Entry 6XNS (X-ray diffraction, 3.19 A resolution); this record covers chains A and B of the 3 polymer chains in the assembly.

# Chain A (and B)
Molecule: C3_crown-05
From: synthetic construct
Notes: chain B of this document is another copy of the same molecule, construct and numbering; everything in this record applies to it too
Sequence (340 residues; row label = number of the first residue in the row; numbers below 1 keep their minus sign (Met-1 is residue -1)):
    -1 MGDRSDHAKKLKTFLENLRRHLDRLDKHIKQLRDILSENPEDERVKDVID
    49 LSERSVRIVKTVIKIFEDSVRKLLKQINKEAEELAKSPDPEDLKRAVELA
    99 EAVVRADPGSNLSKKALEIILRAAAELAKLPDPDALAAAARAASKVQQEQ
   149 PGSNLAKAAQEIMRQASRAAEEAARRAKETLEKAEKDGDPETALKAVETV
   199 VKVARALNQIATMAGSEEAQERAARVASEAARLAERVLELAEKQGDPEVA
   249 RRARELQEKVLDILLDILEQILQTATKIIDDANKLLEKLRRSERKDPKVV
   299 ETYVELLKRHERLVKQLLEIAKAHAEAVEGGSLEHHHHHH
Not modelled in the structure: -1 to 0, 242-244, 331-338 (chain B: -1, 149, 334-338)

# How chain A and chain B interact
Residue-residue contacts (39; chain A residue first):
  Glu256(A) with Arg2(B)
  Asp260(A) with Asp1(B); Arg2(B); His5(B)
  Leu263(A) with His5(B); Lys8(B); Leu9(B), hydrophobic; Phe64(B), hydrophobic
  Leu266(A) with Phe12(B), hydrophobic; Phe64(B), hydrophobic
  Leu270(A) with Asn15(B); Leu16(B), hydrophobic
  Ala273(A) with His19(B)
  Thr274(A) with His19(B), hydrogen bond; Arg22(B)
  Ile277(A) with Arg22(B)
  Asp278(A) with Arg22(B), salt bridge
  Asn281(A) with His26(B), hydrogen bond
  Leu284(A) with Gln29(B); Leu30(B), hydrophobic; Ile33(B), hydrophobic
  Arg288(A) with Ile33(B)
  Tyr301(A) with His26(B), hydrogen bond; Leu30(B)
  Leu305(A) with His26(B); Val46(B), hydrophobic; Ser50(B)
  His308(A) with His19(B), hydrogen bond; Leu23(B); Ser53(B), hydrogen bond
  Val312(A) with Ile56(B), hydrophobic
  Leu316(A) with Ile63(B), hydrophobic
  Ala319(A) with Ile63(B)
  His322(A) with Ser67(B), hydrogen bond
  Ala323(A) with Ile63(B), hydrophobic
  Val326(A) with Ser67(B); Leu71(B), hydrophobic; Gln74(B)
  Ser330(A) with Gln74(B)
Interface residues without a listed pair, chain A (27 interface residues in all): Glu267, Glu285, Glu309, Lys320, Gly329
Interface residues without a listed pair, chain B (28 interface residues in all): Val57, Thr59, Val60, Lys70

# Summary
27 residues of chain A and 28 residues of chain B are in contact; the contacts include 6 hydrogen bonds and 1
salt bridge. Among the polar pairs are Asp278(A)-Arg22(B), Thr274(A)-His19(B) and Asn281(A)-His26(B).
Chain A and chain B are both C3_crown-05 (synthetic construct); the structure, C3_crown-05, was determined by
X-ray diffraction together with 6XH5, 6XI6, 6XSS and 6XT4 from the same study.
